PDB entry 1ZYT | X-ray diffraction, 1.70 A resolution | chain A

Chain A:
Protein: Lysozyme
Organism: Enterobacteria phage T4
Notes: EC 3.2.1.17
UniProt: P00720 (LYS_BPT4); numbering as in UniProt (aligned over 1-164)
Chain sequence (164 residues; row label = number of the first residue in the row):
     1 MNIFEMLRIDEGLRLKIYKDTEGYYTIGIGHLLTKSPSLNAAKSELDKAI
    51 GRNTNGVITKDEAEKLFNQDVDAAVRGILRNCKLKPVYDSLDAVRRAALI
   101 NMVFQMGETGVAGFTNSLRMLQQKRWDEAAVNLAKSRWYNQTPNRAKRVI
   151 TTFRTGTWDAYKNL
Differences from the reference sequence: engineered mutation T54 (Cys in P00720), C82 (Ala in P00720), A97 (Cys in P00720)
Covalently attached groups: compound MTN linked to C82
Small-molecule neighbours:
  - 2-hydroxyethyl disulfide (HED): I3, F4, V71, V75, Y88, A93, R96, A97, I100
  - MTN (S-[(1-oxyl-2,2,5,5-tetramethyl-2,5-dihydro-1H-pyrrol-3-yl)methyl] methanesulfonothioate): L79, R80, N81, K85

In short:
Ligands of chain A: 2-hydroxyethyl disulfide. Compound MTN is covalently linked to C82.
Chain A is Lysozyme (Enterobacteria phage T4); the structure, Crystal structure of spin labeled T4 Lysozyme
(A82R1), was determined by X-ray diffraction (same publication as 3G3V, 3G3W, 3G3X and 2CUU).
